PDB entry 8QFT | X-ray diffraction, 3.30 A resolution | chain A

Chain A:
Protein: non-toxic non-hemagglutinin protein X
From: Clostridium botulinum
Amino-acid sequence (1174 residues; numbered 1 to 1174; the number before each row is that of its first residue):
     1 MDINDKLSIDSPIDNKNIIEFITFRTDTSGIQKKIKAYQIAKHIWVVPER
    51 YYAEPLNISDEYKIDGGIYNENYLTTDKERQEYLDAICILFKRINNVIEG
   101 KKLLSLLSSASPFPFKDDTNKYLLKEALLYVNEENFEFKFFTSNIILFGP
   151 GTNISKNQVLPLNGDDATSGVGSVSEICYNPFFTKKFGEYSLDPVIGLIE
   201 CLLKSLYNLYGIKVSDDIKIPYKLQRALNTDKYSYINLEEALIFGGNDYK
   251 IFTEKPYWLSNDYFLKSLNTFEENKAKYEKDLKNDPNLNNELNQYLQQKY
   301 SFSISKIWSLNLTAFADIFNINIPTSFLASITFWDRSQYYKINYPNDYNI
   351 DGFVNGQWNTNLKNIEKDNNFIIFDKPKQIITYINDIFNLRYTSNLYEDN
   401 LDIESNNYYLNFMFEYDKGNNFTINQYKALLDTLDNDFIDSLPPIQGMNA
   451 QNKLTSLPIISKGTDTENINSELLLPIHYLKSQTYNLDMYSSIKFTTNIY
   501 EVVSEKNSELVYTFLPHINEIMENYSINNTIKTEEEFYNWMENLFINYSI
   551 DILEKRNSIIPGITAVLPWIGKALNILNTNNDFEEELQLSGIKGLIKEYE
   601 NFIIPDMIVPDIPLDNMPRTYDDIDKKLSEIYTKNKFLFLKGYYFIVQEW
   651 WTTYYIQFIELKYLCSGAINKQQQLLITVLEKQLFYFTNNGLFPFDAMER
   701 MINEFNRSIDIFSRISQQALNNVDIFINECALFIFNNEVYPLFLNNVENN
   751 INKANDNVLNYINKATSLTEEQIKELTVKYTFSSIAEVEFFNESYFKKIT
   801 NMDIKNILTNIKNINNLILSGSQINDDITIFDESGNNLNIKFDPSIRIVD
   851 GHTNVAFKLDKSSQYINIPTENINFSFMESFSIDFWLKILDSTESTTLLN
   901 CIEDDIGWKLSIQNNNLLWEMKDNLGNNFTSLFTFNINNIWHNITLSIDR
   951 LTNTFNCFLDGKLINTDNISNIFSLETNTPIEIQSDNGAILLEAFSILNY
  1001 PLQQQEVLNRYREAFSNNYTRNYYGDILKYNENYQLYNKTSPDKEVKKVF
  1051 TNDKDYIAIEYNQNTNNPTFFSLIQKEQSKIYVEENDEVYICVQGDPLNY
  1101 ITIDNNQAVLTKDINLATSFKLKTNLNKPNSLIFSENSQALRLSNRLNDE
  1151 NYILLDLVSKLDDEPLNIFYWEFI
From the paper describing this entry:
  - conformationally variable residues (order/disorder transition): Leu-128 to Phe-138

Overview:
The paper reports conformational variability at Leu-128.
Chain A is non-toxic non-hemagglutinin protein X (Clostridium botulinum); the structure, X-ray structure of
non-toxic non-hemagglutinin (NTNH) protein from botulinum neurotoxin serotype X, was determined by X-ray
diffraction together with 8BYP from the same study.
